Entry 2STB (X-ray diffraction, 1.80 A resolution); this record covers chains E and I.

== Chain E ==
Molecule: Protein (TRYPSIN)
Organism: Salmo salar
Notes: EC 3.4.21.4
UniProt: P35031 (TRY1_SALSA); the construct lacks a stretch of the UniProt sequence and is renumbered around it, so the offset changes along the chain: 16-34 = UniProt 21-39; 37-67 = UniProt 40-70; 69-125 = UniProt 71-127; 127-130 = UniProt 128-131; 6 more segments
Sequence (222 residues; numbered 16 to 245 plus 3 insertion-coded residues; 11 numbers in that range are skipped by the numbering (no residue carries them; nothing is unmodelled there); the number before each row is that of its first residue):
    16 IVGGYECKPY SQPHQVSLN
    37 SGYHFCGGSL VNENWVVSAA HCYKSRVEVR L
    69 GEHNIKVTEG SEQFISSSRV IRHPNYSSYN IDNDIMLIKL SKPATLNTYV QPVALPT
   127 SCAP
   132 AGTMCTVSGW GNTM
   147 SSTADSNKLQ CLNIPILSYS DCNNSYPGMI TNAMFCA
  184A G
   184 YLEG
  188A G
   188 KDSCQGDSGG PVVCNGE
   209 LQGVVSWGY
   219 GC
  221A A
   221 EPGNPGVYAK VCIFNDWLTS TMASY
Construct notes: conflict Pro24 (Ala29 in P35031), Pro28 (Thr33 in P35031)
Disulfide bonds: Cys22-Cys157, Cys42-Cys58, Cys128-Cys232, Cys136-Cys201, Cys168-Cys182, Cys191-Cys220
Metal / ion sites: Ca2+: Glu70, Asn72, Val75, Glu77, Glu80
Curated features (UniProtKB/Swiss-Prot):
  - active site (Charge relay system): His57, Asp102, Ser195
  - binding site (Ca(2+)): Glu70, Asn72, Val75, Glu80
  - site: Asp189 (Required for specificity)

== Chain I ==
Molecule: Protein (TRYPSIN inhibitor)
Organism: Cucurbita pepo
UniProt: P10293 (ITR3_CUCPE); residues 501-529 here correspond to UniProt positions 4-32 (UniProt number = residue number - 497)
Sequence (29 residues; row label = number of the first residue in the row):
   501 RVCPKILMEC KKDSDCLAEC ICLEHGYCG
Disulfide bonds: Cys503-Cys520, Cys510-Cys522, Cys516-Cys528
Curated features (UniProtKB/Swiss-Prot):
  - site: Lys505, Ile506 (Reactive bond)

== How chain E and chain I interact ==
Pairs across the interface (39):
  Tyr39(E) with Leu507(I); Glu509(I)
  His40(E) with Leu507(I)
  Phe41(E) with Ile506(I); Leu507(I), hydrogen bond (backbone-backbone)
  Cys42(E) with Ile506(I), hydrophobic
  His57(E) with Pro504(I); Lys505(I); Ile506(I)
  Ile99(E) with Val502(I), hydrophobic
  Met175(E) with Val502(I), hydrophobic
  Asp189(E) with Lys505(I), salt bridge
  Ser190(E) with Lys505(I), hydrogen bond (backbone-side chain)
  Cys191(E) with Lys505(I)
  Gln192(E) with Cys503(I), hydrogen bond; Pro504(I), hydrogen bond (side chain-backbone); Lys505(I); Ile506(I); Cys528(I)
  Gly193(E) with Lys505(I), hydrogen bond (backbone-backbone); Ile506(I); Leu507(I)
  Asp194(E) with Lys505(I), hydrogen bond (backbone-backbone)
  Ser195(E) with Pro504(I); Lys505(I), hydrogen bond (side chain-backbone); Ile506(I), hydrogen bond (side chain-backbone)
  Ser214(E) with Pro504(I); Lys505(I), hydrogen bond (backbone-backbone)
  Trp215(E) with Val502(I), hydrophobic; Cys503(I); Pro504(I), hydrophobic; Lys505(I)
  Gly216(E) with Arg501(I); Cys503(I), hydrogen bond (backbone-backbone); Lys505(I)
  Tyr217(E) with Arg501(I); Val502(I)
  Gly219(E) with Lys505(I)
  Gly226(E) with Lys505(I)
Also at the interface, not in a pair above, chain E (22 interface residues in all): Cys58, Val213
Also at the interface, not in a pair above, chain I (13 interface residues in all): Met508, Leu517, Ala518, Gly529

== Overview ==
The interface between chain E and chain I involves 22 residues on one side and 13 on the other, with 10
hydrogen bonds and 1 salt bridge. Polar pairs include Asp189(E)-Lys505(I), Ser190(E)-Lys505(I) and
Gln192(E)-Cys503(I).
Chain E is Protein (TRYPSIN) (Salmo salar) and chain I is Protein (TRYPSIN inhibitor) (Cucurbita pepo); the
structure, Anionic salmon trypsin in complex with squash seed inhibitor (cucurbita pepo trypsin inhibitor II),
was determined by X-ray diffraction (same publication as 2BTC and 2STA).
